5DV2 - chain A; structure by X-ray diffraction, 2.07 A resolution.

Chain A:
Protein: CCR4-NOT transcription complex subunit 6-like
From: Homo sapiens
Notes: EC 3.1.13.4
UniProt: Q96LI5 (CNO6L_HUMAN); the author numbering skips numbers that UniProt does not, so the offset changes along the chain: 158-448 = UniProt 158-448; 450-556 = UniProt 449-555
Amino-acid sequence (398 residues; each row starts with the number of its first residue; note: 1 number in that range is skipped by the numbering (no residue carries it; nothing is unmodelled there)):
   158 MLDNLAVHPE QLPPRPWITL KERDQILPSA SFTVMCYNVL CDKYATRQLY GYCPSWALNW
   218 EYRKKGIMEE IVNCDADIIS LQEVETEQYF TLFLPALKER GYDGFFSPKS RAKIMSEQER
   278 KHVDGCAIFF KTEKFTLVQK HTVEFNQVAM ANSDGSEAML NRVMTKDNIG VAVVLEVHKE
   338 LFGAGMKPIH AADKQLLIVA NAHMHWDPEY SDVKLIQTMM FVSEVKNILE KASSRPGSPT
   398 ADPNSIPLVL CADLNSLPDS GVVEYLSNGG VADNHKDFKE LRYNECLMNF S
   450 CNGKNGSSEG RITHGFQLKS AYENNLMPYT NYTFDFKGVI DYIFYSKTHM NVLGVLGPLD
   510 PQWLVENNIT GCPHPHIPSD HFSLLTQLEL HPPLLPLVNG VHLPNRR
Unresolved in the structure: 158-168, 182-185, 340-350, 390-401, 450-459, 542-556
UniProt features mapped onto this chain:
  - active site: Asp410 (Proton donor/acceptor)
  - binding site (Mg(2+)): Glu240, Asp410
  - binding site (substrate): Glu240, Glu276, His360, Pro365, Asn412, Asn480, Phe485

Summary:
From UniProt: active-site residue Asp410, Mg2+-binding residues Glu240 and Asp410 and 7 substrate-binding
residues.
Chain A is CCR4-NOT transcription complex subunit 6-like (Homo sapiens); the structure, Crystal structure of
human CNOT6L in complex with cytidine-5'-monophosphate, was determined by X-ray diffraction, deposited
together with 5DV4.
